Entry 7WAE (electron microscopy, 2.64 A resolution); this record covers chains A and D of the 8 polymer chains in the assembly.

== Chain A (and D) ==
Protein: Cyanophycin synthase
From: Trichodesmium erythraeum IMS101
Notes: EC 6.3.2.29, 6.3.2.30; chain D of this document is another copy of the same molecule, construct and numbering; everything in this record applies to it too
UniProt: Q113V7 (Q113V7_TRIEI); residue numbers follow UniProt; this construct covers 1-902
Chain sequence (910 residues; numbered 1 to 910; the number before each row is that of its first residue):
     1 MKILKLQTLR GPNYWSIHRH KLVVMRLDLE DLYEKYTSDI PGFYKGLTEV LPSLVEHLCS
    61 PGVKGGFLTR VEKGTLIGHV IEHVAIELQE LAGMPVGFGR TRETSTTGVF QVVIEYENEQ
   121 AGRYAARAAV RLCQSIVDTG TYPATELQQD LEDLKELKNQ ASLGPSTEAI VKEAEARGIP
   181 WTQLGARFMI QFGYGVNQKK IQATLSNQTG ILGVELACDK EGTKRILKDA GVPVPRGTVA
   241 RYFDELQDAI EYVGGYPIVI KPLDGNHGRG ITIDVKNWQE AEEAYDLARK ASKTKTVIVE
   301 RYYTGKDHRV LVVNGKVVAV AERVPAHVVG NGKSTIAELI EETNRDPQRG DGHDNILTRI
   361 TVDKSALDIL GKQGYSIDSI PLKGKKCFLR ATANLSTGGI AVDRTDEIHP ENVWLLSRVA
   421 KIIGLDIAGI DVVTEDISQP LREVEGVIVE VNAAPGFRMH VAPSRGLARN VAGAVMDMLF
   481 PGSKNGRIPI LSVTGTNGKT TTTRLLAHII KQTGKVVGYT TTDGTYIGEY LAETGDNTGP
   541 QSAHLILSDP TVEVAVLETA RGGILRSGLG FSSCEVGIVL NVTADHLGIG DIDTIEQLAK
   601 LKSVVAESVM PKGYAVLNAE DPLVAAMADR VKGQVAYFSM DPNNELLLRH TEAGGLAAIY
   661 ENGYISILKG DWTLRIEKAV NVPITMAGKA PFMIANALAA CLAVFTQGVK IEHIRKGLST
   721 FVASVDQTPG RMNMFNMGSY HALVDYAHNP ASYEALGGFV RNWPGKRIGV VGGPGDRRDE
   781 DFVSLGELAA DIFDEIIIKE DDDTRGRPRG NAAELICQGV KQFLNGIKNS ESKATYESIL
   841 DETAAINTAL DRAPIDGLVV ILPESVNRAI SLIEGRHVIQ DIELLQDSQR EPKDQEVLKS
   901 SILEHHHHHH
Disordered / not traced: 878-910 (chain D: 725-910)
Differences from the reference sequence: expression tag (903-910)
Metal / ion sites: Mg2+ site 1: E450 (together with ATP-gamma-S); Mg2+ site 2: T500, T522, E558 (together with ATP-gamma-S)
Small-molecule neighbours:
  - ATP-gamma-S (AGS; phosphothiophosphoric acid-adenylate ester), molecule 1: K220, P235, V259, K261, G265, N266, H267, G268, I271, I273, E300, R301, Y302, Y303, D307, D431, V433, V449, E450
  - ATP-gamma-S (AGS), molecule 2: T496, N497, G498, K499, T500, T501, T522, E558, N581, F692, M693, N696, R731, M732, D745, Y746, A747, H748, A751, S752, A755
  - arginine (ARG), molecule 1: G164, P165, S166, T167, F188, A203, H353
  - arginine (ARG), molecule 2: Q202, L205, V214, C218, A453
What the authors report for this chain:
  - binding site for 4x(beta-Asp-Arg): R309
  - binding site for arginine: E215
  - mutagenesis - E215A, H267A, R323A, N394A, R458A, K499A: decreased catalytic activity
  - mutagenesis - R309A: abolished catalytic activity
  - binding site for aspartic acid: R323, N394, S396, R458
  - Mg2+ coordination: D431, E450, T500, T522, E558
  - binding site for ATP-gamma-S: K220, K261, H267, K499, R731, H748
  - catalytic residues: H267, R309, G456 (proposed by the authors, not directly observed)
  - conformationally variable residues (domain motion): K293
  - contacts within the chain: F692-A755

== Interface between chain A and chain D ==
Pairs across the interface - 12 pairs, chain A then chain D:
  D406(A) with R675(D)
  L467(A) with T673(D); R675(D)
  A468(A) with W672(D), hydrophobic
  R469(A) with W672(D)
  N470(A) with W672(D)
  W672(A) with A468(D), hydrophobic; R469(D); N470(D)
  T673(A) with L467(D)
  R675(A) with D406(D); L467(D)

== In short ==
Chain A and chain D each contribute 8 residues to their interface. Ligands of chain A: ATP-gamma-S and
arginine. The Mg2+ site 2 is built by T500(A), T522(A) and E558(A). From the paper: catalytic residues
H267(A), R309(A) and G456(A); E215A, H267A and R323A of chain A, among others, reduce catalytic activity; 7
substitutions were tested in all.
Both chains are Cyanophycin synthase (Trichodesmium erythraeum IMS101). Entry 7WAE (Trichodesmium erythraeum
cyanophycin synthetase 1 (TeCphA1) with ATPgammaS, 4x(beta-Asp-Arg), and aspartate) was determined by electron
microscopy (same publication as 7WAC, 7WAD and 7WAF).
